PDB entry 1AUD | solution NMR | chains B and A

# Chain B
Molecule: RNA 3utr
Sequence (30 nucleotides; each row starts with the number of its first residue; note: 2 numbers in that range are skipped by the numbering (no residue carries them; nothing is unmodelled there)):
    19 GGCAGAGUCC UU
    33 CGGGACAUUG CACCUGCC

# Chain A
Molecule: U1A 102
Organism: Homo sapiens
Notes: fragment: residues 1 - 102 of u1a
UniProtKB: P09012 (SNRPA_HUMAN); residues 1-101 here correspond to UniProt positions 2-102 (UniProt number = residue number + 1)
Chain sequence (101 residues; row label = number of the first residue in the row):
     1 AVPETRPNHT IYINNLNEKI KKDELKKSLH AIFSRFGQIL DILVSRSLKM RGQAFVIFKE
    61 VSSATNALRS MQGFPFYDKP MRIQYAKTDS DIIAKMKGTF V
Construct notes: engineered mutation His30 (Tyr31 in P09012), Arg35 (Gln36 in P09012)
Curated features (UniProtKB/Swiss-Prot):
  - modified residue: Ala1 (N-acetylalanine), Lys59 (N6-acetyllysine)

# Chain B / chain A interface
Pairs across the interface - 35 pairs, chain B then chain A:
  A24(B) with Lys22(A), base contact; Val44(A), base contact; Ser45(A), base contact; Arg46(A), base contact; Ser47(A), sugar contact
  G25(B) with Ser47(A), phosphate contact; Leu48(A), sugar contact; Arg51(A), base contact
  A39(B) with Leu48(A), base contact; Arg51(A), base contact
  U40(B) with Glu18(A), base contact; Leu48(A), sugar contact; Arg51(A), base contact
  U41(B) with Asn15(A), base contact; Glu18(A), base contact
  G42(B) with Leu48(A), base contact; Lys49(A), base contact; Arg51(A), base contact; Gly52(A), base contact; Gln53(A), base contact
  C43(B) with Tyr12(A), base contact; Phe55(A), base contact; Gln84(A), base contact; Tyr85(A), base contact; Ala86(A), base contact; Lys87(A), base contact
  A44(B) with Thr10(A), base contact; Ser45(A), sugar contact; Met50(A), sugar contact; Phe55(A), base contact
  C45(B) with Leu43(A), base contact; Asp89(A), base contact; Ser90(A), base contact; Asp91(A), base contact
  C46(B) with Asp91(A), phosphate contact
Also at the interface, not in a pair above, chain A (27 interface residues in all): Asn14, Lys79, Thr88

# Summary
Chain B and chain A form an interface of 10 and 27 residues respectively.
Chain B is RNA 3utr and chain A is U1A 102 (Homo sapiens); the structure, U1A-utrrna, NMR, 31 structures, was
determined by solution NMR.
